PDB entry 5LQP | electron microscopy, 6.00 A resolution (low resolution: residue-level contacts below are approximate; hydrogen-bond / salt-bridge calls are withheld) | chains AB and DI of the 180 polymer chains in the assembly

Chain AB (and DI):
Protein: Coat protein
Source organism: Acinetobacter phage AP205
Notes: chain DI of this document is another copy of the same molecule, construct and numbering; everything in this record applies to it too
Reference sequence: Q9AZ42 (Q9AZ42_9VIRU); residues 1-129 here correspond to UniProt positions 2-130 (UniProt number = residue number + 1)
Chain sequence (129 residues; numbered 1 to 129; the number before each row is that of its first residue):
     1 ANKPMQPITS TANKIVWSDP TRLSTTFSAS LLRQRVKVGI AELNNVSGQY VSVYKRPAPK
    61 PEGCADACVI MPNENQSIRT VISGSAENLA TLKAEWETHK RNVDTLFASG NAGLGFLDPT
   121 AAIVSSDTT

Chain AB / chain DI interface:
Contacting residue pairs (139):
  Ala1(AB) with Thr128(DI); Thr129(DI)
  Asn2(AB) with Arg101(DI); Val124(DI); Ser125(DI); Ser126(DI); Asp127(DI)
  Lys3(AB) with Ile123(DI); Val124(DI); Ser125(DI); Asp127(DI); Thr129(DI)
  Pro4(AB) with Ile123(DI)
  Met5(AB) with Ile123(DI); Val124(DI); Ser125(DI)
  Ala12(AB) with Leu117(DI)
  Asn13(AB) with Leu117(DI)
  Lys14(AB) with Leu117(DI)
  Ile15(AB) with Leu117(DI)
  Phe27(AB) with Leu106(DI)
  Leu31(AB) with Ala112(DI); Gly115(DI); Phe116(DI); Leu117(DI)
  Val38(AB) with Asn73(DI)
  Tyr50(AB) with His99(DI); Phe107(DI); Ala112(DI)
  Ser52(AB) with His99(DI)
  Tyr54(AB) with Glu95(DI); Asp127(DI)
  Arg56(AB) with Asn88(DI); Thr91(DI); Glu95(DI)
  Pro57(AB) with Asn88(DI)
  Ala58(AB) with Asn88(DI)
  Lys60(AB) with Glu87(DI); Asn88(DI)
  Glu74(AB) with Ser85(DI); Asn88(DI)
  Asn75(AB) with Ser83(DI)
  Gln76(AB) with Ser83(DI); Asn88(DI); Thr91(DI); Leu92(DI); Glu95(DI)
  Ser77(AB) with Val81(DI); Ile82(DI); Ser83(DI)
  Ile78(AB) with Thr80(DI); Val81(DI); Trp96(DI); His99(DI)
  Arg79(AB) with Arg79(DI); Thr80(DI); Val81(DI)
  Thr80(AB) with Ile78(DI); Arg79(DI); Thr80(DI); His99(DI)
  Val81(AB) with Ser77(DI); Ile78(DI); Arg79(DI)
  Ile82(AB) with Ser77(DI)
  Ser83(AB) with Asn75(DI); Gln76(DI); Ser77(DI)
  Ser85(AB) with Glu74(DI)
  Glu87(AB) with Pro59(DI)
  Asn88(AB) with Pro57(DI); Ala58(DI); Pro59(DI); Glu74(DI); Gln76(DI)
  Leu89(AB) with Phe107(DI); Gly113(DI); Leu114(DI)
  Thr91(AB) with Gln76(DI)
  Leu92(AB) with Gln76(DI)
  Lys93(AB) with Phe107(DI); Ala108(DI)
  Glu95(AB) with Tyr54(DI); Gln76(DI); Ile78(DI)
  Trp96(AB) with Ile78(DI); Val103(DI); Asp104(DI); Phe107(DI)
  His99(AB) with Tyr50(DI); Ser52(DI); Ile78(DI); Thr80(DI)
  Lys100(AB) with Lys100(DI); Asp104(DI)
  Arg101(AB) with Asn2(DI)
  Asn102(AB) with Phe27(DI)
  Val103(AB) with Tyr50(DI); Trp96(DI)
  Asp104(AB) with Trp96(DI); Lys100(DI)
  Leu106(AB) with Phe27(DI); Ala29(DI)
  Phe107(AB) with Tyr50(DI); Ile82(DI); Lys93(DI); Trp96(DI)
  Ala108(AB) with Lys93(DI)
  Ala112(AB) with Leu31(DI); Val46(DI); Tyr50(DI)
  Gly113(AB) with Val46(DI); Leu89(DI)
  Leu114(AB) with Leu89(DI)
  Gly115(AB) with Leu31(DI); Val46(DI)
  Leu117(AB) with Ala12(DI); Asn13(DI); Leu31(DI)
  Pro119(AB) with Pro7(DI); Ile15(DI)
  Ile123(AB) with Pro4(DI); Met5(DI); Trp17(DI)
  Val124(AB) with Asn2(DI); Lys3(DI); Met5(DI)
  Ser125(AB) with Asn2(DI); Lys3(DI); Met5(DI)
  Ser126(AB) with Asn2(DI)
  Asp127(AB) with Asn2(DI); Lys3(DI); Tyr54(DI); Arg56(DI)
  Thr128(AB) with Ala1(DI); Lys3(DI)
  Thr129(AB) with Ala1(DI); Lys3(DI)
Also at the interface, not in a pair above, chain AB (74 interface residues in all): Pro7, Thr11, Trp17, Arg22, Thr25, Ala29, Gly39, Asn45, Val46, Gly84, Glu97, Phe116, Asp118, Ala121
Also at the interface, not in a pair above, chain DI (72 interface residues in all): Asp19, Thr25, Leu43, Pro72, Glu97, Thr98, Asn102, Asp118, Pro119, Ala121

Summary:
74 residues of chain AB and 72 residues of chain DI are in contact.
Chain AB and chain DI are both Coat protein (Acinetobacter phage AP205); the structure, Cryo-EM reconstruction
of bacteriophage AP205 virus-like particles, was determined by electron microscopy, deposited together with
5FS4.
